Entry 6FVW (electron microscopy, 4.50 A resolution (low resolution: residue-level contacts below are approximate; hydrogen-bond / salt-bridge calls are withheld)); this record covers chains Y and S of the 47 polymer chains in the assembly.

[Chain Y]
Molecule: 26S proteasome complex subunit SEM1
From: Saccharomyces cerevisiae (strain ATCC 204508 / S288c)
UniProtKB: O94742 (SEM1_YEAST); numbering as in UniProt (aligned over 1-89)
Amino-acid sequence (89 residues; each row starts with the number of its first residue):
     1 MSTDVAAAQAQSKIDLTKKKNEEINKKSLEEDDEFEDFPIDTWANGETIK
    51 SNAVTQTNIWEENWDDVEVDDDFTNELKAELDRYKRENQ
Swiss-Prot annotation at these positions:
  - modified residue: Ser2 (N-acetylserine), Ser12 (Phosphoserine)

[Chain S]
Molecule: 26S proteasome regulatory subunit RPN3
From: Saccharomyces cerevisiae (strain ATCC 204508 / S288c)
UniProtKB: P40016 (RPN3_YEAST); residue numbers follow UniProt; this construct covers 18-492
Amino-acid sequence (475 residues; each row starts with the number of its first residue):
    18 LHHSEKKYAEEDQVQELLKVLNEISKTTLTLDPRYIWRSLKDLSSLRNQE
    68 LLNAETLCFTVNVLYPDSSSFKKNLLKFITSNHKSSVPGSAELRNSYPAS
   118 FYSVNTEKKTIEVTAEINCFMHLLVQLFLWDSKELEQLVEFNRKVVIPNL
   168 LCYYNLRSLNLINAKLWFYIYLSHETLARSSEEINSDNQNIILRSTMMKF
   218 LKIASLKHDNETKAMLINLILRDFLNNGEVDSASDFISKLEYPHTDVSSS
   268 LEARYFFYLSKINAIQLDYSTANEYIIAAIRKAPHNSKSLGFLQQSNKLH
   318 CCIQLLMGDIPELSFFHQSNMQKSLLPYYHLTKAVKLGDLKKFTSTITKY
   368 KQLLLKDDTYQLCVRLRSNVIKTGIRIISLTYKKISLRDICLKLNLDSEQ
   418 TVEYMVSRAIRDGVIEAKINHEDGFIETTELLNIYDSEDPQQVFDERIKF
   468 ANQLHDEYLVSMRYPEDKKTQQNEK
Swiss-Prot annotation at these positions:
  - modified residue: Ser454 (Phosphoserine)

[Interface between chain Y and chain S]
Residue-residue contacts (119):
  Met1(Y) with Gln311(S); Asn314(S); Ser336(S); Asn337(S); Met338(S)
  Ser2(Y) with Asn314(S); Phe332(S); Ser336(S)
  Thr3(Y) with Ile297(S); His317(S)
  Asp4(Y) with Ile297(S); Arg298(S)
  Ala6(Y) with Asn337(S)
  Gln9(Y) with Ile297(S); Ala300(S); Pro301(S); His302(S); Leu310(S)
  Ala10(Y) with His302(S)
  Lys13(Y) with Ser266(S); Pro301(S)
  Asp15(Y) with His302(S); Asn303(S)
  Thr17(Y) with Ser56(S)
  Lys18(Y) with Tyr52(S); Arg55(S); Ser56(S)
  Lys20(Y) with Asp59(S); Lys305(S)
  Asn21(Y) with Arg55(S); Lys58(S); Asp59(S); Lys182(S)
  Glu22(Y) with Arg51(S); Arg55(S); Ser265(S); Ser267(S); Arg271(S)
  Glu23(Y) with Asn303(S); Lys305(S); Ser306(S)
  Ile24(Y) with Asp59(S); Lys305(S)
  Asn25(Y) with Arg55(S); Phe185(S); Tyr186(S); Arg271(S)
  Lys26(Y) with Ser267(S); Ala270(S); Arg271(S); Ala300(S); Pro301(S); Phe309(S)
  Lys27(Y) with Lys305(S)
  Ser28(Y) with Phe185(S); Leu189(S)
  Leu29(Y) with Phe185(S); Asn235(S); Leu236(S); Arg239(S); Arg271(S); Tyr275(S)
  Glu30(Y) with Arg239(S); Phe274(S); Tyr275(S); Gly308(S); Phe309(S); Gln312(S)
  Glu31(Y) with Leu189(S); Glu192(S); Arg196(S); Asn243(S)
  Asp33(Y) with Gly308(S)
  Glu34(Y) with Gly308(S); Gln311(S); Gln312(S); Lys315(S); Ser341(S); Lys373(S)
  Phe35(Y) with Gln311(S); Met338(S); Lys340(S); Ser341(S)
  Asp37(Y) with Leu370(S); Lys373(S)
  Phe38(Y) with Lys340(S); Ser341(S); Leu343(S); Pro344(S); Leu370(S)
  Asp41(Y) with Leu370(S)
  Asn45(Y) with Leu343(S)
  Gly46(Y) with Gln339(S); Leu343(S)
  Glu47(Y) with Gln339(S); Leu343(S); Tyr346(S)
  Val54(Y) with His334(S)
  Thr55(Y) with His334(S)
  Gln56(Y) with His334(S)
  Thr57(Y) with His334(S); Ser336(S); Asn337(S); Met338(S); Gln339(S)
  Asn58(Y) with His334(S); Gln335(S)
  Ile59(Y) with Gln335(S)
  Trp60(Y) with Gln335(S)
  Glu62(Y) with Ser331(S); His334(S)
  Asn63(Y) with Ser331(S)
  Trp64(Y) with Glu329(S); Leu330(S); Lys353(S)
  Asp66(Y) with Leu330(S); Tyr346(S)
  Val67(Y) with Leu330(S); Lys350(S)
Other interface residues (no listed pair), chain Y (49 interface residues in all): Val5, Lys19, Asp32, Thr42, Glu61
Other interface residues (no listed pair), chain S (67 interface residues in all): Thr193, Lys299, Ser304, Leu307, Phe333, His347, Tyr367, Asp374, Ile394

[In short]
49 residues of chain Y and 67 residues of chain S are in contact.
Here chain Y is 26S proteasome complex subunit SEM1 and chain S is 26S proteasome regulatory subunit RPN3,
both from Saccharomyces cerevisiae (strain ATCC 204508 / S288c). Entry 6FVW (26S proteasome, s4 state) was
determined by electron microscopy together with 6FVT, 6FVU, 6FVV, 6FVX and 6FVY from the same study.
